6TAL - chains A and B; structure by X-ray diffraction, 1.51 A resolution.

# Chain A
Protein: Genome polyprotein
Organism: Southampton virus (serotype 3)
Notes: EC 3.6.1.15, 3.4.22.66, 2.7.7.48
UniProt: Q04544 (POLG_SOUV3); residues 1-172 here correspond to UniProt positions 1100-1271 (UniProt number = residue number + 1099)
Chain sequence (172 residues; numbered 1 to 172; the number before each row is that of its first residue):
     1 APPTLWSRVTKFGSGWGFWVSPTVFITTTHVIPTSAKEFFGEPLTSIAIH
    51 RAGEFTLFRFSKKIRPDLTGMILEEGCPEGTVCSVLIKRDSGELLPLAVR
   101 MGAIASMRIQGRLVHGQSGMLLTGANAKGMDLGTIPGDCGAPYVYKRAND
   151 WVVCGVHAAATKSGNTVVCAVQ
UniProt features mapped onto this chain:
  - active site (For 3CLpro activity): His30, Glu54, Cys139
Reported in the primary citation:
  - binding site for 5-ethyl-1,3,4-thiadiazol-2-amine: Lys11, Glu93

# Chain B
Protein: Genome polyprotein
Organism: Southampton virus (serotype 3)
Notes: EC 3.6.1.15, 3.4.22.66, 2.7.7.48
UniProt: Q04544 (POLG_SOUV3); residues 3-173 here correspond to UniProt positions 1102-1272 (UniProt number = residue number + 1099)
Chain sequence (171 residues; each row starts with the number of its first residue):
     3 PTLWSRVTKFGSGWGFWVSPTVFITTTHVIPTSAKEFFGEPLTSIAIHRA
    53 GEFTLFRFSKKIRPDLTGMILEEGCPEGTVCSVLIKRDSGELLPLAVRMG
   103 AIASMRIQGRLVHGQSGMLLTGANAKGMDLGTIPGDCGAPYVYKRANDWV
   153 VCGVHAAATKSGNTVVCAVQA
Ligand contacts: 5-ethyl-1,3,4-thiadiazol-2-amine (MZW): Lys11, Trp16, Lys88, Arg89, Asp90, Gly92, Glu93, Leu94
UniProt features mapped onto this chain:
  - active site (For 3CLpro activity): His30, Glu54, Cys139

# How chain A and chain B interact
Residue-residue contacts (39; chain A residue first):
  Ala1(A) with Glu93(B), hydrogen bond (backbone-side chain); Asp131(B), hydrogen bond (backbone-side chain)
  Trp6(A) with Glu93(B), hydrogen bond
  Val82(A) with Lys128(B); Leu132(B), hydrophobic
  Ser84(A) with Asp131(B)
  Glu93(A) with Gly92(B); Leu94(B)
  Leu94(A) with Gly92(B), hydrogen bond (backbone-backbone); Glu93(B); Leu94(B), hydrogen bond (backbone-backbone)
  Leu95(A) with Leu94(B); Pro96(B)
  Pro96(A) with Glu93(B); Leu94(B); Leu95(B); Asp131(B)
  Leu97(A) with Pro96(B), hydrophobic
  Ala98(A) with Leu132(B), hydrophobic
  Arg100(A) with Leu122(B), hydrogen bond (side chain-backbone); Thr123(B)
  Leu122(A) with Leu97(B); Ala98(B), hydrogen bond (backbone-backbone)
  Thr123(A) with Ser84(B), hydrogen bond (backbone-side chain); Pro96(B); Leu97(B); Ala98(B)
  Gly124(A) with Val82(B); Ser84(B); Ala98(B)
  Ala125(A) with Val82(B)
  Asp131(A) with Thr4(B), hydrogen bond; Leu5(B), hydrogen bond (side chain-backbone); Trp6(B), hydrogen bond (backbone-side chain); Pro96(B)
  Leu132(A) with Ser84(B); Pro96(B), hydrophobic; Trp151(B), hydrophobic
  Lys146(A) with Lys128(B)
Other interface residues (no listed pair), chain A (20 interface residues in all): Thr81, Trp151
Other interface residues (no listed pair), chain B (22 interface residues in all): Cys83, Leu86, Lys88, Gly129

# In short
The interface between chain A and chain B involves 20 residues on one side and 22 on the other, with 11
hydrogen bonds. Polar contacts include Ala1(A)-Glu93(B), Ala1(A)-Asp131(B) and Trp6(A)-Glu93(B). Chain B binds
5-ethyl-1,3,4-thiadiazol-2-amine. The paper reports a binding site for 5-ethyl-1,3,4-thiadiazol-2-amine at
Lys11(A) and Glu93(A).
Chain A is Genome polyprotein and chain B is Genome polyprotein, both from Southampton virus (serotype 3); the
structure, 3C-like protease from Southampton virus complexed with FMOPL000227a, was determined by X-ray
diffraction, deposited together with 6T1Q, 6T2I, 6T2X, 6T3G, 6T49, 6T4E and 14 further entries.
